5VJI - chains A and C of the 3 polymer chains in the assembly; structure by X-ray diffraction, 1.86 A resolution.

[Chain A]
Protein: Circadian locomoter output cycles protein kaput
Organism: Mus musculus
Notes: EC 2.3.1.48
UniProt: O08785 (CLOCK_MOUSE); residues 7-51 here correspond to UniProt positions 516-560 (UniProt number = residue number + 509)
Sequence (51 residues; numbered 1 to 51; the number before each row is that of its first residue):
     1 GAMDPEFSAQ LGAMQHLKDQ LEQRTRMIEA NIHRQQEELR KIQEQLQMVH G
Not modelled in the structure: 51
Modified / non-standard residues: Mse3 (selenomethionine); Mse14, Mse27, Mse48 (selenomethionine; parent Met)
Construct notes: expression tag (1-6)

[Chain C]
Protein: CLOCK-interacting pacemaker
Organism: Mus musculus
UniProt: Q8R0W1 (CIPC_MOUSE); residues 2-64 here correspond to UniProt positions 352-414 (UniProt number = residue number + 350)
Sequence (64 residues; numbered 1 to 64; the number before each row is that of its first residue):
     1 GNTLVVLHKS GLLEITLKTK ELIRQNQATQ AELDQLKEQT QMFIEATKSR APQAWAKLQA
    61 SLTS
Not modelled in the structure: 1, 50-54, 64
Modified / non-standard residues: Mse42 (selenomethionine; parent Met)
Construct notes: expression tag (1)

[How chain A and chain C interact]
Contacting residue pairs (32):
  Q10(A) - N2(C)  hydrogen bond
  Q10(A) - T3(C)
  Q10(A) - V6(C)
  Mse14(A) - V6(C)  hydrophobic
  Mse14(A) - L7(C)
  Mse14(A) - L12(C)
  L17(A) - L7(C)  hydrophobic
  L17(A) - T16(C)
  L21(A) - L12(C)  hydrophobic
  L21(A) - T16(C)
  L21(A) - T19(C)
  I28(A) - L22(C)  hydrophobic
  I28(A) - I23(C)  hydrophobic
  N31(A) - N26(C)
  I32(A) - N26(C)
  R34(A) - Q30(C)  hydrogen bond
  Q35(A) - N26(C)  hydrogen bond
  Q35(A) - T29(C)
  Q35(A) - Q30(C)  hydrogen bond
  Q35(A) - L33(C)
  E38(A) - Q30(C)  hydrogen bond
  E38(A) - L33(C)
  E38(A) - K37(C)  salt bridge
  L39(A) - L33(C)  hydrophobic
  I42(A) - L33(C)  hydrophobic
  I42(A) - K37(C)
  I42(A) - T40(C)
  Q45(A) - I44(C)
  L46(A) - T40(C)
  L46(A) - F43(C)  hydrophobic
  V49(A) - F43(C)  hydrophobic
  V49(A) - I44(C)  hydrophobic
Other interface residues (no listed pair), chain A (17 interface residues in all): K18, R24
Other interface residues (no listed pair), chain C (22 interface residues in all): S10, I15, L36, Q41, T47

[In short]
17 residues of chain A face 22 of chain C across their interface; the contacts include 5 hydrogen bonds and 1
salt bridge. Among the polar pairs are E38(A)-K37(C), Q10(A)-N2(C) and R34(A)-Q30(C).
Here chain A is Circadian locomoter output cycles protein kaput and chain C is CLOCK-interacting pacemaker,
both from Mus musculus. Entry 5VJI (Crystal structure of the CLOCK Transcription Domain Exon19 in Complex with
a Repressor) was determined by X-ray diffraction, deposited together with 5VJX.
